PDB entry 1KKO | X-ray diffraction, 1.33 A resolution | chains A and B

== Chain A (and B) ==
Protein: 3-methylaspartate ammonia-lyase
Organism: Citrobacter amalonaticus
Notes: EC 4.3.1.2; chain B of this document is another copy of the same molecule, construct and numbering; everything in this record applies to it too
UniProtKB: O66145 (O66145_CITAM); residue numbers follow UniProt; this construct covers 1-413
Sequence (413 residues; row label = number of the first residue in the row):
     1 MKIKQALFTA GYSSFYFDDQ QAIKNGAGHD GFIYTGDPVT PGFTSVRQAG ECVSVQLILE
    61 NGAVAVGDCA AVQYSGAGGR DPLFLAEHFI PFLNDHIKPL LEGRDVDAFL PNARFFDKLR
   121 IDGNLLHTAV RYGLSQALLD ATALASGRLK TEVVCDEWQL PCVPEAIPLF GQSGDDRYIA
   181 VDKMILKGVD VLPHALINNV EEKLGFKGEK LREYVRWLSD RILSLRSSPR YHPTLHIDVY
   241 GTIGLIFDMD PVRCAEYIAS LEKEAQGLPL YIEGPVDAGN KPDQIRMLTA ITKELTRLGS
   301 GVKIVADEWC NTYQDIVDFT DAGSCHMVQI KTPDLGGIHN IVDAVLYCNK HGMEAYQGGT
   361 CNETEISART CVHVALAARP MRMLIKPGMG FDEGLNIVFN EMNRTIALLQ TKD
Not modelled in the structure: 412-413
Differences from the reference sequence: modified residue (1, 184, 249, 287, 327, 353, 381, 383, 389, 402)
Modified / non-standard residues: Mse1, Mse184, Mse249, Mse287, Mse327, Mse353, Mse381, Mse383, Mse389, Mse402 (selenomethionine; parent Met)
Disulfide bonds: Cys155-Cys162
Swiss-Prot annotation at these positions:
  - active site: Lys331 (Proton acceptor)
  - binding site ((2S,3S)-3-methyl-L-aspartate): Gln172, Gln329, Thr360, Cys361
  - binding site (Mg(2+)): Asp238, Glu273, Asp307
  - site: His194 (Transition state stabilizer)
What the authors report for this chain:
  - catalytic residues: His194 (proposed by the authors, not directly observed)

== Interface between chain A and chain B ==
Contacting residue pairs - 98 pairs, chain A then chain B:
  Gln5(A) - Thr411(B)  hydrogen bond
  Leu7(A) - Ala407(B)
  Leu7(A) - Leu408(B)  hydrophobic
  Thr9(A) - Arg404(B)
  Thr9(A) - Ala407(B)
  Gly11(A) - Asn400(B)
  Tyr12(A) - Lys187(B)  hydrogen bond (side chain-backbone)
  Tyr12(A) - Leu395(B)  hydrophobic
  Tyr12(A) - Asn396(B)
  Tyr12(A) - Phe399(B)  hydrophobic
  Tyr12(A) - Asn400(B)  hydrogen bond (backbone-side chain)
  Ser13(A) - Lys187(B)  hydrogen bond (backbone-side chain)
  Ser13(A) - Asn396(B)
  Ser14(A) - Asp392(B)
  Ser14(A) - Glu393(B)
  Ser14(A) - Asn396(B)  hydrogen bond
  Phe15(A) - Lys187(B)  hydrogen bond (backbone-side chain)
  Phe15(A) - Asp392(B)
  Tyr16(A) - Lys183(B)
  Tyr16(A) - Leu186(B)  hydrophobic
  Tyr16(A) - Lys187(B)
  Tyr16(A) - Asp392(B)  hydrogen bond
  Asp30(A) - Asp182(B)
  Asp30(A) - Arg221(B)  salt bridge
  Gly31(A) - Ile179(B)
  Gly31(A) - Asp182(B)
  Gly31(A) - Arg221(B)
  Phe32(A) - Ile179(B)
  Phe32(A) - Asp182(B)  hydrogen bond (backbone-side chain)
  Phe32(A) - Lys183(B)
  Ile33(A) - Asp182(B)
  Ile33(A) - Leu186(B)  hydrophobic
  Ile33(A) - Leu225(B)  hydrophobic
  Ala49(A) - Leu186(B)
  Ala49(A) - Lys187(B)
  Cys52(A) - Asn400(B)  hydrogen bond
  Ser54(A) - Arg404(B)  hydrogen bond
  Gln56(A) - Arg404(B)  hydrogen bond (side chain-backbone)
  Gln56(A) - Leu408(B)
  Ile58(A) - Leu408(B)  hydrophobic
  Ile179(A) - Gly31(B)
  Ile179(A) - Phe32(B)
  Asp182(A) - Asp30(B)
  Asp182(A) - Gly31(B)
  Asp182(A) - Phe32(B)  hydrogen bond (side chain-backbone)
  Lys183(A) - Tyr16(B)
  Lys183(A) - Phe32(B)
  Leu186(A) - Tyr16(B)  hydrophobic
  Leu186(A) - Ile33(B)  hydrophobic
  Leu186(A) - Ala49(B)
  Lys187(A) - Tyr12(B)  hydrogen bond (backbone-side chain)
  Lys187(A) - Ser13(B)  hydrogen bond (side chain-backbone)
  Lys187(A) - Phe15(B)  hydrogen bond (side chain-backbone)
  Lys187(A) - Tyr16(B)
  Lys187(A) - Ala49(B)
  Arg221(A) - Asp30(B)  salt bridge
  Arg221(A) - Gly31(B)
  Leu225(A) - Ile33(B)  hydrophobic
  Glu363(A) - Asn396(B)  hydrogen bond (backbone-side chain)
  Thr364(A) - Asn396(B)
  Glu365(A) - Asn396(B)
  Glu365(A) - Arg404(B)  salt bridge
  Ile366(A) - Arg404(B)
  Arg369(A) - Arg369(B)
  Gly388(A) - Glu393(B)
  Mse389(A) - Glu393(B)  hydrogen bond (backbone-side chain)
  Gly390(A) - Glu393(B)  hydrogen bond (backbone-side chain)
  Asp392(A) - Ser14(B)
  Asp392(A) - Phe15(B)
  Asp392(A) - Tyr16(B)  hydrogen bond
  Glu393(A) - Ser14(B)
  Glu393(A) - Gly388(B)
  Glu393(A) - Mse389(B)  hydrogen bond (side chain-backbone)
  Glu393(A) - Gly390(B)  hydrogen bond (side chain-backbone)
  Glu393(A) - Glu393(B)
  Leu395(A) - Tyr12(B)  hydrophobic
  Asn396(A) - Tyr12(B)
  Asn396(A) - Ser13(B)
  Asn396(A) - Ser14(B)  hydrogen bond
  Asn396(A) - Glu363(B)  hydrogen bond (side chain-backbone)
  Asn396(A) - Thr364(B)
  Asn396(A) - Glu365(B)
  Phe399(A) - Tyr12(B)  hydrophobic
  Asn400(A) - Gly11(B)
  Asn400(A) - Tyr12(B)  hydrogen bond (side chain-backbone)
  Asn400(A) - Cys52(B)  hydrogen bond
  Arg404(A) - Thr9(B)
  Arg404(A) - Ser54(B)  hydrogen bond
  Arg404(A) - Gln56(B)  hydrogen bond (backbone-side chain)
  Arg404(A) - Glu365(B)  salt bridge
  Arg404(A) - Ile366(B)
  Ala407(A) - Leu7(B)
  Ala407(A) - Thr9(B)
  Leu408(A) - Leu7(B)  hydrophobic
  Leu408(A) - Gln56(B)
  Leu408(A) - Ile58(B)  hydrophobic
  Thr411(A) - Gln5(B)
  Thr411(A) - Leu7(B)
Other interface residues (no listed pair), chain A (53 interface residues in all): Ala10, Arg47, Gly50, Val64, Asp68, Gly188, Pro387, Phe391, Ile397, Asn403
Other interface residues (no listed pair), chain B (51 interface residues in all): Gly50, Val64, Asp68, Gly188, Pro387, Phe391, Ile397, Asn403

== In short ==
The interface between chain A and chain B involves 53 residues on one side and 51 on the other; the contacts
include 27 hydrogen bonds and 4 salt bridges. Among the polar pairs are Asp30(A)-Arg221(B),
Glu365(A)-Arg404(B) and Gln5(A)-Thr411(B). The paper reports the catalytic residue His194(A).
Both chains are 3-methylaspartate ammonia-lyase (Citrobacter amalonaticus). Entry 1KKO (Crystal structure of
citrobacter amalonaticus methylaspartate ammonia lyase) was determined by X-ray diffraction, deposited
together with 1KKR.
